PDB entry 6GP7 | X-ray diffraction, 1.95 A resolution | chains B and D of the 3 polymer chains in the assembly

[Chain B]
Protein: Cell cycle protein GpsB
From: Bacillus subtilis subsp. subtilis str. 168
UniProtKB: P0CI74 (GPSB_BACSU); residues 5-64 here = UniProt positions 5-64
Chain sequence (63 residues; numbered 2 to 64; the number before each row is that of its first residue):
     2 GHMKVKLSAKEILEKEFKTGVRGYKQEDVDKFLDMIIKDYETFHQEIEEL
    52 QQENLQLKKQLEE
Unresolved in the structure: 2-4, 64
Construct notes: expression tag (2-4)
Reported in the primary citation:
  - mutagenesis - Y25F (8-fold): decreased binding to PBP1A (chain D)
  - mutagenesis - D31A: unchanged stability with PBP1A (chain D)
  - self-association interface (contacts with another copy of this molecule); pairs are residue here / residue on that copy: Tyr-25/Asp-31 (hydrogen bond)
  - mutagenesis - Y25F, D31A: decreased binding to BsYrrS1-18
  - mutagenesis - Y25F, D31A: decreased binding to BsYpbE1-21

[Chain D]
Protein: PBP1A
Chain sequence (17 residues; each row starts with the number of its first residue):
     1 MSDQFNSREARRKANSK
Unresolved in the structure: 1-4, 16-17
Bound ions: Mg2+: Asn-15 (shared with 2 residues of chain A)
Reported in the primary citation:
  - contacts within the chain: Ser-7/Ala-10 (hydrogen bond), Glu-9/Arg-12 (salt bridge)
  - mutagenesis - S7A (6-fold), A10P (6-fold): decreased binding to Cell cycle protein GpsB (chain B)

[How chain B and chain D interact]
Residue-residue contacts - 20 pairs, chain B then chain D:
  Ile-13(B) / Arg-8(D)  hydrogen bond (backbone-side chain)
  Leu-14(B) / Phe-5(D)
  Leu-14(B) / Ser-7(D)
  Leu-14(B) / Arg-8(D)  hydrogen bond (backbone-side chain)
  Leu-14(B) / Arg-11(D)  hydrogen bond (backbone-side chain)
  Lys-16(B) / Arg-8(D)  hydrogen bond (backbone-side chain)
  Lys-16(B) / Arg-11(D)
  Glu-17(B) / Arg-11(D)  salt bridge
  Phe-18(B) / Arg-8(D)
  Gln-27(B) / Arg-12(D)
  Glu-28(B) / Glu-9(D)
  Glu-28(B) / Arg-12(D)
  Asp-31(B) / Arg-8(D)  salt bridge
  Asp-31(B) / Glu-9(D)
  Asp-31(B) / Arg-12(D)
  Lys-32(B) / Glu-9(D)
  Leu-34(B) / Arg-8(D)
  Asp-35(B) / Ser-7(D)
  Asp-35(B) / Arg-8(D)  hydrogen bond (side chain-backbone)
  Asp-35(B) / Glu-9(D)  hydrogen bond (side chain-backbone)
Interface residues without a listed pair, chain B (13 interface residues in all): Glu-15, Ile-38
Interface residues without a listed pair, chain D (7 interface residues in all): Asn-6
Interface features reported in the paper:
  - residue pairs: Asp-31(B)/Arg-8(D), Asp-35(B)/Arg-8(D) (backbone contact), Asp-35(B)/Glu-9(D) (backbone contact), Arg-8(D)/Ile-13(B) (backbone contact), Arg-8(D)/Leu-14(B) (backbone contact), Arg-8(D)/Lys-16(B) (backbone contact), Arg-8(D)/Leu-34(B) (hydrophobic contact), Glu-9(D)/Lys-32(B), Arg-11(D)/Leu-14(B) (backbone contact), Arg-11(D)/Glu-17(B) (salt bridge)
  - hot spots on chain B (mutagenesis) - E17A (8-fold): decreased binding to PBP1A (chain D)

[Overview]
Chain B and chain D form an interface of 13 and 7 residues respectively, with 6 hydrogen bonds and 2 salt
bridges. Among the polar pairs are Glu-17(B)/Arg-11(D), Asp-31(B)/Arg-8(D) and Ile-13(B)/Arg-8(D). The paper
describes contacts between Asp-31(B) and Arg-8(D) and Glu-9(D) and Lys-32(B); backbone contacts between
Asp-35(B) and Arg-8(D), Asp-35(B) and Glu-9(D) and Arg-8(D) and Ile-13(B) among others; a hydrophobic contact
between Arg-8(D) and Leu-34(B). From the paper: Y25F and E17A of chain B reduce binding to PBP1A (chain D); a
self-association interface involving Tyr-25(B); 5 substitutions were tested in all.
Here chain B is Cell cycle protein GpsB (Bacillus subtilis subsp. subtilis str. 168) and chain D is PBP1A.
Entry 6GP7 (Cell division regulator, B. subtilis GpsB, in complex with peptide fragment of Penicillin Binding
Protein PBP1A) was determined by X-ray diffraction, deposited together with 6GPZ, 6GQA and 6GQN.
